Entry 5VCD (X-ray diffraction, 1.95 A resolution); this record covers chain A.

[Chain A]
Protein: Cytochrome P450 3A4
Organism: Homo sapiens
Notes: EC 1.14.13.157, 1.14.13.32, 1.14.13.67, 1.14.13.9
Reference sequence: P08684 (CP3A4_HUMAN); residues 23-503 here = UniProt positions 23-503
Sequence (487 residues; numbered 1 to 507; 20 numbers in that range are skipped by the numbering (no residue carries them; nothing is unmodelled there); the number before each row is that of its first residue):
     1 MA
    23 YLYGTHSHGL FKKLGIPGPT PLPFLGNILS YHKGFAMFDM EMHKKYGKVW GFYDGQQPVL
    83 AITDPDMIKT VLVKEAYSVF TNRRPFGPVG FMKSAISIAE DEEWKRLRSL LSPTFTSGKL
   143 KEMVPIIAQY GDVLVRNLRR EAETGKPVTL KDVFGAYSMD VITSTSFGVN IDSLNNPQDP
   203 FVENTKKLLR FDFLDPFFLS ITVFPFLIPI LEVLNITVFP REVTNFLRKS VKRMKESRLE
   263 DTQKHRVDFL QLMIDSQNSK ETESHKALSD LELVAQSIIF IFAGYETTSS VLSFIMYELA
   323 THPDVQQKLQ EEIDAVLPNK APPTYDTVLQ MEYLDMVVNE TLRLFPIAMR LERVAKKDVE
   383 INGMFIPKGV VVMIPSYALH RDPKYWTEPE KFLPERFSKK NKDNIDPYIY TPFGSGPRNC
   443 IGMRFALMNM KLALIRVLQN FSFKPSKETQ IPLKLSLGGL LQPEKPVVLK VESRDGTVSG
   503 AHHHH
Disordered / not traced: 1-2, 23-25, 264-268, 282-287, 497-507
Construct notes: engineered mutation Ala58 (Cys in P08684), Met64 (Cys in P08684), Ala98 (Cys in P08684), Thr239 (Cys in P08684), Ala377 (Cys in P08684), Ser468 (Cys in P08684); expression tag (504-507)
Metal / ion sites: heme Fe near Cys442 (its only coordinating residue here)
Small-molecule neighbours: heme (HEM): Arg105, Ile118, Ser119, Trp126, Arg130, Phe137, Phe302, Ala305, Gly306, Thr309, Thr310, Val313, Leu364, Ile369, Ala370, Leu373, Arg375, Pro434, Phe435, Gly436, Ser437, Arg440, Asn441, Cys442, Ile443, Gly444, Phe447, Ala448, Met452
Reported in the primary citation:
  - binding site for glycerol: Ser119, Arg212
  - conformationally variable residues (loop rearrangement, side-chain flip): Pro107 to Gly109, Val111 to Gly112
  - contacts within the chain: Phe108-Ile120 (hydrophobic contact), Phe108-Phe213 (hydrophobic contact), Phe108-Phe220 (hydrophobic contact), Phe108-Val240 (hydrophobic contact), Phe108-Phe241 (hydrophobic contact), Ser468-Lys492 (hydrogen bond)

[In short]
Ligands of chain A: heme. From the paper: a binding site for glycerol at Ser119 and Arg212; conformational
variability at Pro107 and Val111.
Chain A is Cytochrome P450 3A4 (Homo sapiens); the structure, Crystal structure of the cysteine depleted
CYP3A4 bound to glycerol, was determined by X-ray diffraction, deposited together with 5VC0, 5VCC, 5VCE and
5VCG.
